PDB entry 1SSB | X-ray diffraction, 2.00 A resolution | chains A and B

Chain A:
Protein: Ribonuclease A
Source organism: Bos taurus
Reference sequence: P61823 (RNAS1_BOVIN); residues 1-118 here correspond to UniProt positions 27-144 (UniProt number = residue number + 26)
Sequence (118 residues; row label = number of the first residue in the row):
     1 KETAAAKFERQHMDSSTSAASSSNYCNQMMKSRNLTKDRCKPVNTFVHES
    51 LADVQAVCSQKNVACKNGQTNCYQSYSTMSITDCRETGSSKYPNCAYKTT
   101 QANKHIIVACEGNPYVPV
Disordered / not traced: 114-118
Disulfides: Cys26-Cys84, Cys40-Cys95, Cys58-Cys110, Cys65-Cys72
UniProt features mapped onto this chain:
  - active site: His12 (Proton acceptor)
  - binding site (substrate): Lys7, Arg10, Lys41 to Thr45, Lys66, Arg85
  - glycosylation: Lys1 (N-linked (Glc) (glycation) lysine), Lys7 (N-linked (Glc) (glycation) lysine), Asn34 (N-linked (GlcNAc...) asparagine), Lys37 (N-linked (Glc) (glycation) lysine), Lys41 (N-linked (Glc) (glycation) lysine)

Chain B:
Protein: Ribonuclease A
Reference sequence: P61823 (RNAS1_BOVIN); residues 111-124 here = UniProt positions 111-124
Sequence (14 residues; numbered 111 to 124; the number before each row is that of its first residue):
   111 EGSPYVPVHYDASV
Disordered / not traced: 111-113
Differences from the reference sequence: conflict Ser113 (Asn in P61823)

Chain A / chain B interface:
Residue-residue contacts (42; chain A residue first):
  Ala4(A) with Val118(B), hydrophobic
  Ala5(A) with Val116(B), hydrophobic; Pro117(B); Val118(B)
  Phe8(A) with Pro117(B); Val118(B); His119(B)
  His12(A) with Tyr120(B)
  Thr45(A) with Tyr120(B)
  Gln55(A) with Val116(B)
  Cys58(A) with Tyr115(B); Val116(B); Pro117(B)
  Cys65(A) with Asp121(B)
  Lys66(A) with Asp121(B), salt bridge
  Tyr73(A) with Tyr115(B), hydrogen bond
  Ile81(A) with Tyr120(B); Ser123(B)
  Lys104(A) with Ser123(B); Val124(B)
  His105(A) with Ser123(B); Val124(B), hydrogen bond (backbone-backbone)
  Ile106(A) with Tyr120(B), hydrophobic; Ala122(B)
  Ile107(A) with Tyr120(B); Asp121(B), hydrogen bond (backbone-backbone); Ala122(B), hydrogen bond (backbone-backbone)
  Val108(A) with Pro117(B), hydrophobic; His119(B)
  Ala109(A) with Pro117(B); Val118(B), hydrogen bond (backbone-backbone); His119(B), hydrogen bond (backbone-backbone)
  Cys110(A) with Tyr115(B); Val116(B)
  Glu111(A) with Tyr115(B); Val116(B), hydrogen bond (backbone-backbone); Val118(B)
  Gly112(A) with Pro114(B); Tyr115(B)
  Asn113(A) with Pro114(B), hydrogen bond (backbone-backbone); Tyr115(B); Val116(B)
Also at the interface, not in a pair above, chain A (25 interface residues in all): Val47, Val54, Asn71, Cys72

In short:
The interface between chain A and chain B involves 25 residues on one side and 11 on the other, with 8
hydrogen bonds and 1 salt bridge. Polar pairs include Lys66(A)-Asp121(B), Tyr73(A)-Tyr115(B) and
His105(A)-Val124(B).
Chain A is Ribonuclease A (Bos taurus) and chain B is Ribonuclease A; the structure, A structural
investigation of catalytically modified F12OL and F12OY semisynthetic ribonucleases, was determined by X-ray
diffraction, deposited together with 1SSA.
